1MEP - chains A and C of the 4 polymer chains in the assembly; structure by X-ray diffraction, 1.65 A resolution.

# Chain A (and C)
Molecule: Streptavidin
Source organism: Streptomyces avidinii
Notes: fragment: Core streptavidin (residues 13-139); chain C of this document is another copy of the same molecule, construct and numbering; everything in this record applies to it too
UniProt: P22629 (SAV_STRAV); residues 13-139 here correspond to UniProt positions 37-163 (UniProt number = residue number + 24)
Amino-acid sequence (127 residues; numbered 13 to 139; the number before each row is that of its first residue):
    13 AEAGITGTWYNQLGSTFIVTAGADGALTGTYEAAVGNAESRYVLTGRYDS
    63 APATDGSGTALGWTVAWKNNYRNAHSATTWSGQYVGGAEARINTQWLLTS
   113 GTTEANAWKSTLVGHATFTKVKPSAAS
Disordered / not traced: 13-15, 135-139 (chain C: 13-15, 134-139)
Sequence notes: engineered mutation Ala45 (Ser69 in P22629), Ala128 (Asp152 in P22629)
Small-molecule neighbours: biotin (BTN): Asn23, Leu25, Ser27, Tyr43, Ala45, Val47, Gly48, Asn49, Ala50, Trp79, Ala86, Ser88, Thr90, Trp92, Trp108, Leu110

# How chain A and chain C interact
Pairs across the interface (8):
  Gln107(A) - Gln107(C)
  Gln107(A) - Val125(C)
  Gln107(A) - Gly126(C)
  Gln107(A) - His127(C)
  Val125(A) - Gln107(C)
  Gly126(A) - Gln107(C)
  His127(A) - Gln107(C)
  His127(A) - His127(C)  hydrogen bond
Also at the interface, not in a pair above, chain A (5 interface residues in all): Thr106
Also at the interface, not in a pair above, chain C (5 interface residues in all): Thr106

# In short
Chain A and chain C each contribute 5 residues to their interface; the contacts include 1 hydrogen bond. The
hydrogen-bonded pair is His127(A)-His127(C). Chain A binds biotin.
Chain A and chain C are both Streptavidin (Streptomyces avidinii); the structure, Crystal Structure of
Streptavidin Double Mutant S45A/D128A with Biotin: Cooperative Hydrogen-Bond Interactions in the
Streptavidin-Biotin System, was determined by X-ray diffraction, deposited together with 1MK5.
